Entry 6TD5 (electron microscopy, 3.20 A resolution); this record covers chains B and C of the 28 polymer chains in the assembly.

== Chain B ==
Molecule: Proteasome subunit alpha type
Source organism: Leishmania donovani
Notes: EC 3.4.25.1
Amino-acid sequence (231 residues; each row starts with the number of its first residue):
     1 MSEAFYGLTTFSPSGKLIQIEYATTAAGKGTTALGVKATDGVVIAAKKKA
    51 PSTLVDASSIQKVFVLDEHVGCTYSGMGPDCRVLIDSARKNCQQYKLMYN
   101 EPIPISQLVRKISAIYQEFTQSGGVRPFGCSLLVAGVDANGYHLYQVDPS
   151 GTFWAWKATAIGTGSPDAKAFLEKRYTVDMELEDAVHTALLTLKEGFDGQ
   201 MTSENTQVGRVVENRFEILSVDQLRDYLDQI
Not modelled in the structure: 1-2

== Chain C ==
Molecule: Proteasome subunit alpha type
Source organism: Leishmania donovani
Notes: EC 3.4.25.1
Amino-acid sequence (285 residues; numbered 1 to 285; the number before each row is that of its first residue):
     1 MSHRYDSRTTTFSPEGRLYQVEYAVEAIQQAGTVIGVCTKDGVVLAGEKM
    51 VPHPLFDSESMQDKNTSGEKMYKIAEHIGCSVAGVTSDAYALLNYARLSA
   101 LRHQYTFQEPMAIEDLCRILCDEKQLYTQYGGVRPYGVSFLLVGWDRYYG
   151 YQLYSTEPSGDYSAWSAYAIGQNDQVAHALLKKDWHESMTLEDGMLLALR
   201 VLGKTMDTAKIDLDRVEVAVMRKVPASNIDQLLDPFKHHPKTTPRFQILT
   251 RSELKPHAERADQAREAEEKAEAERQRQQEQALES
Not modelled in the structure: 1, 274-285

== Interface between chain B and chain C ==
Residue-residue contacts (57; chain B residue first):
  Phe5(B) - Gly131(C)
  Tyr6(B) - Ser2(C)  hydrogen bond (side chain-backbone)
  Tyr6(B) - Tyr5(C)
  Tyr6(B) - Asp6(C)
  Tyr6(B) - Gly132(C)
  Gly7(B) - Gly132(C)  hydrogen bond (backbone-backbone)
  Gly7(B) - Val133(C)
  Thr9(B) - Arg134(C)
  Thr10(B) - Ser7(C)
  Thr10(B) - Thr9(C)
  Thr10(B) - Gln20(C)
  Phe11(B) - Gln20(C)  hydrogen bond (backbone-side chain)
  Phe11(B) - Tyr23(C)  hydrophobic
  Phe11(B) - Arg134(C)
  Phe11(B) - Pro135(C)
  Phe11(B) - Gly137(C)
  Ser12(B) - Tyr23(C)
  Pro13(B) - Tyr23(C)
  Pro13(B) - Glu26(C)
  Ser14(B) - Glu26(C)
  Gly15(B) - Tyr23(C)
  Gly15(B) - Glu26(C)
  Gly15(B) - Ala27(C)
  Leu17(B) - Arg134(C)
  Lys37(B) - Asp57(C)  salt bridge
  Ser106(B) - Met61(C)
  Arg110(B) - Glu59(C)  salt bridge
  Gln117(B) - Ser87(C)
  Gln117(B) - Asp88(C)  hydrogen bond
  Gln117(B) - Ala91(C)
  Thr120(B) - Arg134(C)  hydrogen bond (backbone-side chain)
  Gln121(B) - Asp88(C)
  Gln121(B) - Tyr127(C)
  Gln121(B) - Val133(C)
  Gln121(B) - Arg134(C)
  Gln121(B) - Tyr136(C)
  Ser122(B) - Val133(C)
  Asn140(B) - Ser60(C)  hydrogen bond (side chain-backbone)
  Asn140(B) - Met61(C)
  Tyr145(B) - Glu59(C)  hydrogen bond
  Ser150(B) - Ser87(C)  hydrogen bond (backbone-side chain)
  Gly151(B) - Ser87(C)
  Thr152(B) - Ser87(C)
  Trp154(B) - Met50(C)  hydrophobic
  Trp154(B) - Phe56(C)  hydrophobic
  Ala155(B) - Phe56(C)
  Ala155(B) - Asp57(C)  hydrogen bond (backbone-backbone)
  Trp156(B) - His53(C)
  Trp156(B) - Leu55(C)
  Trp156(B) - Asp57(C)
  Lys157(B) - Leu55(C)  hydrogen bond (backbone-backbone)
  Lys157(B) - Phe56(C)
  Lys157(B) - Asp57(C)
  Ala158(B) - Leu55(C)
  Lys169(B) - Leu55(C)
  Glu173(B) - His53(C)  salt bridge
  Glu173(B) - Leu55(C)
Also at the interface, not in a pair above, chain B (35 interface residues in all): Ala4, His143, Phe153, Leu172, Tyr176
Also at the interface, not in a pair above, chain C (34 interface residues in all): Ala24, Gln30, Pro54, Val85, Thr86, Tyr90

== In short ==
35 residues of chain B and 34 residues of chain C are in contact; the contacts include 10 hydrogen bonds and 3
salt bridges. Polar pairs include Lys37(B)-Asp57(C), Arg110(B)-Glu59(C) and Glu173(B)-His53(C).
Here chain B is Proteasome subunit alpha type and chain C is Proteasome subunit alpha type, both from
Leishmania donovani. Entry 6TD5 (Leishmania tarentolae proteasome 20S subunit complexed with LXE408 and
bortezomib) was determined by electron microscopy (same publication as 6TCZ).
